5VPE - chains C and D of the 4 polymer chains in the assembly; structure by X-ray diffraction, 2.05 A resolution.

== Chain C ==
Name: Protein fosB
From: Homo sapiens
UniProt: P53539 (FOSB_HUMAN); residues 153-219 here = UniProt positions 153-219
Sequence (68 residues; each row starts with the number of its first residue):
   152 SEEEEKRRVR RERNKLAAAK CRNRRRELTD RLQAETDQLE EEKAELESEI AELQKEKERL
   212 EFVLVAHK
Disordered / not traced: 152, 219
Sequence notes: expression tag (152)
UniProt features mapped onto this chain:
  - region: Lys157 to Arg182 (Basic motif), Leu183 to Leu211 (Leucine-zipper)
What the authors report for this chain:
  - binding site for the 19-nt DNA strand: Asn165 to Arg173
  - binding site for the 19-nt DNA strand: Arg173

== Chain D ==
Name: Transcription factor jun-D
From: Homo sapiens
UniProt: P17535 (JUND_HUMAN); numbering as in UniProt (aligned over 266-332)
Sequence (68 residues; row label = number of the first residue in the row):
   265 SQERIKAERK RLRNRIAASK CRKRKLERIS RLEEKVKTLK SQNTELASTA SLLREQVAQL
   325 KQKVLSHV
Disordered / not traced: 332
Sequence notes: expression tag (265)
UniProt features mapped onto this chain:
  - region: Arg268 to Arg295 (Basic motif), Leu296 to Leu324 (Leucine-zipper)
What the authors report for this chain:
  - binding site for the 19-nt DNA strand: Asn278 to Arg286

== Chain C / chain D interface ==
Pairs across the interface (46; chain C residue first):
  Arg176(C) - Leu290(D)
  Arg176(C) - Ile293(D)
  Leu179(C) - Ile293(D)  hydrophobic
  Thr180(C) - Arg292(D)
  Thr180(C) - Ile293(D)
  Leu183(C) - Leu296(D)  hydrophobic
  Leu183(C) - Glu297(D)
  Gln184(C) - Arg292(D)  hydrogen bond
  Gln184(C) - Leu296(D)
  Glu186(C) - Val300(D)
  Glu186(C) - Lys304(D)  salt bridge
  Thr187(C) - Leu296(D)
  Thr187(C) - Lys299(D)
  Thr187(C) - Val300(D)
  Leu190(C) - Val300(D)
  Leu190(C) - Leu303(D)  hydrophobic
  Leu190(C) - Lys304(D)
  Leu190(C) - Asn307(D)  hydrogen bond (backbone-side chain)
  Glu191(C) - Lys299(D)  salt bridge
  Glu191(C) - Leu303(D)
  Glu193(C) - Asn307(D)
  Lys194(C) - Leu303(D)
  Lys194(C) - Gln306(D)  hydrogen bond
  Lys194(C) - Asn307(D)
  Lys194(C) - Leu310(D)
  Leu197(C) - Asn307(D)
  Leu197(C) - Leu310(D)  hydrophobic
  Glu198(C) - Leu310(D)
  Ile201(C) - Leu310(D)
  Ile201(C) - Ala314(D)  hydrophobic
  Ile201(C) - Leu317(D)  hydrophobic
  Leu204(C) - Ala314(D)
  Leu204(C) - Leu317(D)  hydrophobic
  Leu204(C) - Val321(D)
  Gln205(C) - Leu317(D)
  Glu207(C) - Val321(D)
  Glu207(C) - Lys325(D)  salt bridge
  Lys208(C) - Leu317(D)
  Lys208(C) - Gln320(D)  hydrogen bond
  Lys208(C) - Leu324(D)
  Leu211(C) - Leu324(D)  hydrophobic
  Leu211(C) - Lys325(D)
  Leu211(C) - Val328(D)  hydrophobic
  Leu215(C) - Leu324(D)  hydrophobic
  Leu215(C) - Lys327(D)
  Leu215(C) - Val328(D)  hydrophobic
Interface residues without a listed pair, chain C (23 interface residues in all): Arg173, Glu212, Val214
Interface residues without a listed pair, chain D (25 interface residues in all): Arg286, Ala311, Thr313, Arg318, His331

== In short ==
The interface between chain C and chain D involves 23 residues on one side and 25 on the other, with 4
hydrogen bonds and 3 salt bridges. Polar pairs include Glu186(C)-Lys304(D), Glu191(C)-Lys299(D) and
Glu207(C)-Lys325(D). The paper reports a binding site for the 19-nt DNA strand at Asn165(C), Arg173(C) and
Asn278(D).
Chain C is Protein fosB and chain D is Transcription factor jun-D, both from Homo sapiens; the structure,
Transcription factor FosB/JunD bZIP domain in complex with cognate DNA, type-I crystal, was determined by
X-ray diffraction together with 5VPF from the same study.
